Entry 4P7D (X-ray diffraction, 2.78 A resolution); this record covers chains A and D of the 4 polymer chains in the assembly.

Chain A (and D):
Protein: Antitoxin HicB3
From: Yersinia pestis
Notes: chain D of this document is another copy of the same molecule, construct and numbering; everything in this record applies to it too
Reference sequence: Q0WBS6 (Q0WBS6_YERPE); residue numbers follow UniProt; this construct covers 1-135
Sequence (143 residues; numbered 1 to 143; the number before each row is that of its first residue):
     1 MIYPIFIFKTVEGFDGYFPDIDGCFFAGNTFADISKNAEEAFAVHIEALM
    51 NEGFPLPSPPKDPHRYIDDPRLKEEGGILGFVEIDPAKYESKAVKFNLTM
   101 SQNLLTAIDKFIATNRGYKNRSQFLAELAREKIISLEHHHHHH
Unresolved in the structure: 136-143 (chain D: 137-143)
Differences from the reference sequence: expression tag (136-143)
Modified / non-standard residues: Mse1 (selenomethionine; parent Met); Mse50 (selenomethionine; parent Met); Mse100 (selenomethionine; parent Met)
Reported in the primary citation:
  - self-association interface (contacts with another copy of this molecule): Ile2, Phe31, Ile67, Ile78, Leu79, Phe81

How chain A and chain D interact:
Residue-residue contacts (44):
  Ile2(A) with Phe31(D), hydrophobic
  Ile7(A) with Ile67(D), hydrophobic; Leu79(D), hydrophobic
  Phe8(A) with Ile67(D)
  Lys9(A) with His64(D); Ile67(D); Asp68(D), salt bridge
  Thr10(A) with His64(D), hydrogen bond (backbone-side chain)
  Val11(A) with His64(D)
  Gly13(A) with His64(D), hydrogen bond (backbone-side chain)
  Asn29(A) with Pro63(D)
  Thr30(A) with Lys61(D)
  Phe31(A) with Ile2(D); Tyr3(D); Pro4(D), hydrophobic; Pro60(D); Lys61(D), hydrogen bond (backbone-backbone); Phe81(D), hydrophobic
  Ala32(A) with Ile2(D)
  Ile34(A) with Phe81(D), hydrophobic
  Ser35(A) with Ile2(D); Phe81(D)
  Lys36(A) with Ile2(D)
  Pro63(A) with Phe31(D)
  His64(A) with Lys9(D); Phe31(D); Ile78(D)
  Ile67(A) with Gly76(D); Gly77(D); Ile78(D), hydrophobic
  Gly76(A) with Ile67(D); Lys73(D)
  Ile78(A) with Ile67(D); Leu72(D), hydrophobic; Leu79(D), hydrophobic
  Leu79(A) with Ile78(D), hydrophobic; Leu79(D), hydrogen bond (backbone-backbone)
  Gly80(A) with Leu79(D)
  Phe81(A) with Phe31(D), hydrophobic; Ile78(D), hydrophobic; Leu79(D), hydrogen bond (backbone-backbone); Phe81(D)
  Val82(A) with Phe81(D), hydrophobic
  Glu83(A) with Ser35(D)
Also at the interface, not in a pair above, chain A (26 interface residues in all): Phe14, Gly77
Also at the interface, not in a pair above, chain D (24 interface residues in all): Ile7, Ala32, Ile34, Gly80, Glu83

Summary:
26 residues of chain A face 24 of chain D across their interface, with 5 hydrogen bonds and 1 salt bridge.
Polar contacts include Lys9(A)-Asp68(D), Thr10(A)-His64(D) and Gly13(A)-His64(D). From the paper: a
self-association interface involving Ile2(A), Phe31(A) and Ile67(A) among others.
Chain A and chain D are both Antitoxin HicB3 (Yersinia pestis); the structure, Antitoxin HicB3 crystal
structure, was determined by X-ray diffraction, deposited together with 4P78.
